9IHD - chains G and I of the 12 polymer chains in the assembly; structure by electron microscopy, 2.97 A resolution.

== Chain G ==
Protein: Histone H2A type 1
Organism: Xenopus laevis
UniProt: P06897 (H2A1_XENLA); residues 10-120 here correspond to UniProt positions 11-121 (UniProt number = residue number + 1)
Chain sequence (111 residues; each row starts with the number of its first residue):
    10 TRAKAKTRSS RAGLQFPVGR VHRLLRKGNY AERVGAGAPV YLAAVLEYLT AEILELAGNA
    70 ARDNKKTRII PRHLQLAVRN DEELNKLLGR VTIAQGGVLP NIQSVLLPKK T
Disordered / not traced: 10, 118-120
Differences from the reference sequence: conflict Arg99 (Gly100 in P06897)
UniProt features mapped onto this chain:
  - modified residue: Lys36 (N6-(2-hydroxyisobutyryl)lysine), Lys74 (N6-(2-hydroxyisobutyryl)lysine), Lys75 (N6-(2-hydroxyisobutyryl)lysine), Lys95 (N6-(2-hydroxyisobutyryl)lysine), Gln104 (N5-methylglutamine), Lys118 (N6-(2-hydroxyisobutyryl)lysine)
  - cross-link (Glycyl lysine isopeptide (Lys-Gly)): Lys13 (interchain with G-Cter in ubiquitin), Lys15 (interchain with G-Cter in ubiquitin), Lys119 (interchain with G-Cter in ubiquitin)

== Chain I ==
Molecule: Widom-601 DNA
Sequence (147 nucleotides; row label = number of the first residue in the row; numbers below 1 keep their minus sign (DA-73 is residue -73)):
   -73 ATCGGATGTA TATATCTGAC ACGTGCCTGG AGACTAGGGA GTAATCCCCT TGGCGGTTAA
   -13 AACGCGGGGG ACAGCGCGTA CGTGCGTTTA AGCGGTGCTA GAGCTGTCTA CGACCAATTG
    47 AGCGGCCTCG GCACCGGGAT TCTCGAT
Disordered / not traced: -73, 73

== How chain G and chain I interact ==
Pairs across the interface - 15 pairs, chain G then chain I:
  Arg11(G) - DA43(I)  hydrogen bond to the base
  Arg11(G) - DT44(I)  hydrogen bond to the sugar
  Lys13(G) - DG46(I)  salt bridge to the phosphate
  Arg29(G) - DG48(I)  phosphate contact
  Arg29(G) - DC49(I)  salt bridge to the phosphate
  Arg42(G) - DG38(I)  hydrogen bond to the sugar
  Arg42(G) - DA39(I)  phosphate contact
  Val43(G) - DG38(I)  sugar contact
  Val43(G) - DA39(I)  hydrogen bond to the phosphate
  Gly44(G) - DG38(I)  phosphate contact
  Ala45(G) - DG38(I)  phosphate contact
  Lys75(G) - DC58(I)  salt bridge to the phosphate
  Thr76(G) - DC58(I)  hydrogen bond to the phosphate
  Arg77(G) - DG57(I)  sugar contact
  Arg77(G) - DC58(I)  hydrogen bond to the phosphate
Other interface residues (no listed pair), chain G (13 interface residues in all): His31, Arg35, Glu41

== In short ==
Chain G and chain I form an interface of 13 and 9 residues respectively; the contacts include 6 hydrogen bonds
and 3 salt bridges. Polar pairs include Arg11(G)-DA43(I), Arg11(G)-DT44(I) and Arg42(G)-DG38(I).
Chain G is Histone H2A type 1 (Xenopus laevis) and chain I is Widom-601 DNA; the structure, Nucleosome core
particle bound by one molecule of DTT-reduced native monomeric myeloperoxidase, was determined by electron
microscopy, deposited together with 9GEN, 9GEO, 9GEP, 9GEQ, 9GER, 9IHE and 9IHF.
